Entry 2IXV (X-ray diffraction, 1.96 A resolution); this record covers chain A.

Chain A:
Molecule: Lysozyme
Source organism: Streptococcus phage CP-1
Notes: EC 3.2.1.17
UniProtKB: P15057 (LYS_BPCP1); numbering as in UniProt (aligned over 1-339)
Sequence (339 residues; row label = number of the first residue in the row):
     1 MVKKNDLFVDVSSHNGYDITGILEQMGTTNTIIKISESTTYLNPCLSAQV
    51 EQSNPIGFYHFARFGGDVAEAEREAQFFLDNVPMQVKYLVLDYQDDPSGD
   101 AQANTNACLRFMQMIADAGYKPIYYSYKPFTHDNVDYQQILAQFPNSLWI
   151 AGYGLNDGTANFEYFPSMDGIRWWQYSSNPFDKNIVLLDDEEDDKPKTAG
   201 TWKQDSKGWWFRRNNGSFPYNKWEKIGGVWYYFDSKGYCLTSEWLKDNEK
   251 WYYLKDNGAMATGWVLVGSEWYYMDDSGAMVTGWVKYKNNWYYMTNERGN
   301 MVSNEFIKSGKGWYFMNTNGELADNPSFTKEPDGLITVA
Unresolved in the structure: 1
Sequence notes: engineered mutation Gln94 (Glu in P15057)
Curated features (UniProtKB/Swiss-Prot):
  - active site: Asp10, Asp92
  - mutagenesis: Asp10 (D10A/E/H/K/N: Almost complete loss of activity), Glu37 (E37A: 95% loss of activity; E37D: 63% loss of activity; E37K: Almost complete loss of activity; E37Q: 13% loss of activity), Asp92 (D92A: Almost complete loss of activity), Asp182 (D182A: Almost complete loss of activity)
Ligand contacts: alanine / D-glutamine / N-acetyl-alpha-muramic acid / N-acetylglucosamine: Gln94, Tyr125, Tyr127, Lys128, Pro129, Ala151, Gly152, Tyr153, Gly154, Leu155, Asn156, Tyr164, Gln175
Reported in the primary citation:
  - catalytic residues: Asp10 (proposed by the authors, not directly observed)
  - mutagenesis - E37A, E37K, E37Q: decreased catalytic activity (citing earlier work)

In short:
Ligands of chain A: alanine / D-glutamine / N-acetyl-alpha-muramic acid / N-acetylglucosamine. From UniProt:
active-site residues Asp10 and Asp92 and 4 mutagenesis sites. From the paper: the catalytic residue Asp10;
E37A, E37K and E37Q reduce catalytic activity.
Chain A is Lysozyme (Streptococcus phage CP-1); the structure, Crystal structure of the modular Cpl-1
endolysin complexed with a peptidoglycan analogue (E94Q mutant), was determined by X-ray diffraction,
deposited together with 2IXU, 2J8F and 2J8G.
